PDB entry 4BY1 | X-ray diffraction, 3.60 A resolution | chains A and E of the 16 polymer chains in the assembly

# Chain A
Molecule: DNA-directed RNA polymerase II subunit RPB1
Source organism: Saccharomyces cerevisiae
Notes: EC 2.7.7.6
UniProtKB: P04050 (RPB1_YEAST); residue numbers follow UniProt; this construct covers 1-1733
Chain sequence (1733 residues; each row starts with the number of its first residue):
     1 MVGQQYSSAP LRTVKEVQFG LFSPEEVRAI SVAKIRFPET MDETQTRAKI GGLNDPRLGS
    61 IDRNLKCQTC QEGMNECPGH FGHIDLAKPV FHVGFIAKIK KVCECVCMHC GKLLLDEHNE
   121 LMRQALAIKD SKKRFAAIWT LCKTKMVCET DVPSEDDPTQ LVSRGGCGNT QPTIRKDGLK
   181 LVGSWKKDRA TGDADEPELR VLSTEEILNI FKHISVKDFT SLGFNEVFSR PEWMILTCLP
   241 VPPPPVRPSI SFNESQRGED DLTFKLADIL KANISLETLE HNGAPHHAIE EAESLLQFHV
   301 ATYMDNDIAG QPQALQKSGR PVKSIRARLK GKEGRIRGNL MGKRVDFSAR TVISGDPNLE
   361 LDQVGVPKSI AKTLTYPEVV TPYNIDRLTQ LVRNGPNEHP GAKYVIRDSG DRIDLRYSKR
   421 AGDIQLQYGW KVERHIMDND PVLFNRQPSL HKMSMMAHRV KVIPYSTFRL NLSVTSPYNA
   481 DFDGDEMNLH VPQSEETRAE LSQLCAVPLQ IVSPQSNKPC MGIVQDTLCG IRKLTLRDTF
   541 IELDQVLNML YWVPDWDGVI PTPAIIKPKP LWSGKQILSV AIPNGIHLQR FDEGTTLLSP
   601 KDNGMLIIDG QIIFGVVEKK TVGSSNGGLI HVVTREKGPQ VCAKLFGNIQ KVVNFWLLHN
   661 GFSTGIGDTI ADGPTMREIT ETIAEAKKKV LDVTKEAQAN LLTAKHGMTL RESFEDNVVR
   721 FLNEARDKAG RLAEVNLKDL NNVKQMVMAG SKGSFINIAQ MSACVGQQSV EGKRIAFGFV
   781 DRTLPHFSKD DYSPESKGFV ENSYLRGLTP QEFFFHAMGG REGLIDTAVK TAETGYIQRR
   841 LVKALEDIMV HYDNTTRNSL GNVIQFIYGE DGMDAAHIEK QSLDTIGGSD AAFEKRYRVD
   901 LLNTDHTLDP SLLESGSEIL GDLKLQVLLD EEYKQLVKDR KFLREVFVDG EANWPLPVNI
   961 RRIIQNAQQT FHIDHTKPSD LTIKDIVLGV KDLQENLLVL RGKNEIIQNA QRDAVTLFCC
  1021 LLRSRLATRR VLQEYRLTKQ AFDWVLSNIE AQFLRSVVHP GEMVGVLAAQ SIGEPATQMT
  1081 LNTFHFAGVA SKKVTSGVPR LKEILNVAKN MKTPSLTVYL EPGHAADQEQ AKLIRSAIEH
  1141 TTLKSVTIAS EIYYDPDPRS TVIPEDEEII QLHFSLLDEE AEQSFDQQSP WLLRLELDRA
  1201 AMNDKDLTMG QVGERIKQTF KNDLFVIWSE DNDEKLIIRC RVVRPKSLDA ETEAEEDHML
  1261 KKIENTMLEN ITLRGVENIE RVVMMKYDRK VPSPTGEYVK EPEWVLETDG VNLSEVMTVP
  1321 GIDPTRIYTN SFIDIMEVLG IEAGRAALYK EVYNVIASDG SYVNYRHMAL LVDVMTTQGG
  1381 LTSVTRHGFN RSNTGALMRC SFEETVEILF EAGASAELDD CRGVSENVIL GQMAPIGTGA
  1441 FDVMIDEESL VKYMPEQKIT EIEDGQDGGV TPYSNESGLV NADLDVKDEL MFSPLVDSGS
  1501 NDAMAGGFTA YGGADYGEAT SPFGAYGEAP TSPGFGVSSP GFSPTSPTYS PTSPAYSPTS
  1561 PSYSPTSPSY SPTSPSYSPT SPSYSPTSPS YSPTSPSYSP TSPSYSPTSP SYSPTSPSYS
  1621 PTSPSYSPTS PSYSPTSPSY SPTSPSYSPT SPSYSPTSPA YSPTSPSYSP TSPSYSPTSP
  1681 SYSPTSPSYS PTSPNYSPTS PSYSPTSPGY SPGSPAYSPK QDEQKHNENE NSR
Not modelled in the structure: 1, 187-194, 1084-1093, 1245-1253, 1456-1733
Ion coordination: Zn2+ site 1: Cys67, Cys70, Cys77, His80; Zn2+ site 2: Cys107, Cys110, Cys148, Cys167; Mg2+: Asp481, Asp483, Asp485 (together with AMP-CPP) (shared with 1 residue of chain P)
Ligand contacts: AMP-CPP (APC; diphosphomethylphosphonic acid adenosyl ester): Arg446, Pro448, Asn479, Asp481, Asp483, Gln1078, Leu1081
Curated features (UniProtKB/Swiss-Prot):
  - region: Pro248 to Asp260 (Lid loop), Asn306 to Lys323 (Rudder loop), Pro810 to Glu822 (Bridging helix)
  - binding site (Zn(2+)): Cys67, Cys70, Cys77, His80, Cys107, Cys110, Cys148, Cys167
  - binding site (Mg(2+)): Asp481, Asp483, Asp485
  - modified residue: Thr1471 (Phosphothreonine)
  - cross-link (Glycyl lysine isopeptide (Lys-Gly)): Lys695 (interchain with G-Cter in ubiquitin), Lys1246 (interchain with G-Cter in ubiquitin), Lys1350 (interchain with G-Cter in ubiquitin)
  - natural variant: Ser1653 to Pro1659 (deletion: In strain: A364A)
  - mutagenesis: Lys1246 (K1246R: Impairs ubiquitination during transcription stress)

# Chain E
Molecule: DNA-directed RNA polymerases I, II, and III subunit rpabc 1
Source organism: Saccharomyces cerevisiae
UniProtKB: P20434 (RPAB1_YEAST); residue numbers follow UniProt; this construct covers 1-215
Chain sequence (215 residues; each row starts with the number of its first residue):
     1 MDQENERNIS RLWRAFRTVK EMVKDRGYFI TQEEVELPLE DFKAKYCDSM GRPQRKMMSF
    61 QANPTEESIS KFPDMGSLWV EFCDEPSVGV KTMKTFVIHI QEKNFQTGIF VYQNNITPSA
   121 MKLVPSIPPA TIETFNEAAL VVNITHHELV PKHIRLSSDE KRELLKRYRL KESQLPRIQR
   181 ADPVALYLGL KRGEVVKIIR KSETSGRYAS YRICM
Not modelled in the structure: 1

# How chain A and chain E interact
Contacting residue pairs - 90 pairs, chain A then chain E:
  Arg857(A) - Tyr168(E)  hydrogen bond (side chain-backbone)
  Arg857(A) - Leu170(E)
  Arg857(A) - Gln174(E)
  Leu860(A) - Gln174(E)  hydrogen bond (backbone-side chain)
  Gly861(A) - Gln174(E)  hydrogen bond (backbone-side chain)
  Asn862(A) - Ser173(E)
  Asn862(A) - Gln174(E)  hydrogen bond (side chain-backbone)
  Val863(A) - Leu170(E)  hydrophobic
  Val863(A) - Gln174(E)  hydrogen bond (backbone-backbone)
  Val863(A) - Pro176(E)
  Gln865(A) - Tyr208(E)
  Phe866(A) - Tyr168(E)  hydrophobic
  Phe866(A) - Tyr208(E)  hydrogen bond (backbone-side chain)
  Phe866(A) - Tyr211(E)  hydrophobic
  Gly869(A) - Thr204(E)  hydrogen bond (backbone-side chain)
  Glu870(A) - Arg200(E)  salt bridge
  Glu870(A) - Ser202(E)  hydrogen bond
  Glu870(A) - Thr204(E)
  Glu870(A) - Ser205(E)  hydrogen bond (backbone-side chain)
  Glu870(A) - Tyr208(E)
  Asp871(A) - Thr204(E)  hydrogen bond
  Phe942(A) - Lys201(E)
  Phe942(A) - Gly206(E)
  Phe942(A) - Arg207(E)
  Val946(A) - Lys201(E)
  Val946(A) - Ser202(E)
  Val946(A) - Gly206(E)
  Phe947(A) - Glu203(E)
  Trp954(A) - Glu203(E)
  Asn1004(A) - Arg167(E)
  Ile1006(A) - Glu163(E)
  Ile1006(A) - Leu164(E)  hydrophobic
  Ile1006(A) - Arg167(E)
  Ile1006(A) - Tyr168(E)  hydrophobic
  Ile1006(A) - Tyr211(E)
  Ile1007(A) - Arg167(E)
  Ile1007(A) - Tyr168(E)  hydrophobic
  Ala1010(A) - Tyr168(E)
  Asp1013(A) - Ser205(E)
  Asp1013(A) - Arg207(E)  salt bridge
  Ala1014(A) - Ser205(E)
  Thr1016(A) - Ser205(E)
  Thr1016(A) - Arg207(E)
  Leu1017(A) - Glu203(E)
  Leu1017(A) - Thr204(E)
  Leu1017(A) - Ser205(E)  hydrogen bond (backbone-backbone)
  Leu1017(A) - Gly206(E)
  Met1317(A) - Val142(E)  hydrophobic
  Thr1318(A) - Arg11(E)  hydrogen bond
  Thr1318(A) - Arg14(E)  hydrogen bond (backbone-side chain)
  Thr1318(A) - Ala138(E)
  Thr1318(A) - Val142(E)
  Pro1324(A) - Val142(E)  hydrophobic
  Pro1324(A) - His147(E)  hydrogen bond (backbone-side chain)
  Thr1325(A) - His146(E)  hydrogen bond (side chain-backbone)
  Thr1325(A) - His147(E)  hydrogen bond (backbone-side chain)
  Thr1325(A) - Glu148(E)  hydrogen bond (backbone-backbone)
  Arg1326(A) - His147(E)
  Arg1326(A) - Glu148(E)
  Ile1327(A) - His147(E)  hydrogen bond (backbone-side chain)
  Glu1337(A) - Pro183(E)
  Val1338(A) - Ile144(E)
  Val1338(A) - Pro183(E)
  Leu1339(A) - Ile144(E)  hydrophobic
  Leu1339(A) - His147(E)
  Leu1339(A) - Val150(E)
  Leu1339(A) - Val184(E)
  Gly1340(A) - Asp182(E)
  Gly1340(A) - Pro183(E)
  Ile1341(A) - Asp182(E)  hydrogen bond (backbone-side chain)
  Ile1341(A) - Arg212(E)
  Glu1342(A) - Pro151(E)
  Glu1342(A) - His153(E)
  Glu1342(A) - Ile198(E)
  Glu1342(A) - Arg200(E)  salt bridge
  Glu1342(A) - Arg212(E)  salt bridge
  Ala1343(A) - Leu149(E)
  Ala1343(A) - Val150(E)  hydrophobic
  Arg1345(A) - Arg200(E)
  Ala1346(A) - Leu149(E)  hydrophobic
  Tyr1349(A) - Glu203(E)
  Tyr1365(A) - Glu203(E)
  Tyr1365(A) - Thr204(E)
  Thr1376(A) - Arg212(E)  hydrogen bond (backbone-side chain)
  Thr1377(A) - Pro176(E)
  Thr1377(A) - Arg177(E)  hydrogen bond (backbone-backbone)
  Thr1377(A) - Arg212(E)
  Gln1378(A) - Arg177(E)
  Gly1379(A) - Arg177(E)
  Gly1379(A) - Gln179(E)
Also at the interface, not in a pair above, chain A (54 interface residues in all): Asp853, Ile867, Leu956, Val1015, Tyr1328, Ile1335, Met1336, Ala1347, Arg1366, Asp1373, Asn1393
Also at the interface, not in a pair above, chain E (42 interface residues in all): Val141, Arg169, Leu175, Ala209, Ser210

# In short
Chain A and chain E form an interface of 54 and 42 residues respectively; the contacts include 21 hydrogen
bonds and 4 salt bridges. Polar pairs include Glu870(A)-Arg200(E), Asp1013(A)-Arg207(E) and
Glu1342(A)-Arg200(E). Bound to chain A: AMP-CPP.
Chain A is DNA-directed RNA polymerase II subunit RPB1 and chain E is DNA-directed RNA polymerases I, II, and
III subunit rpabc 1, both from Saccharomyces cerevisiae; the structure, elongating RNA Polymerase II-Bye1 TLD
complex soaked with AMPCPP, was determined by X-ray diffraction, deposited together with 4BXX, 4BXZ and 4BY7.
